Entry 6SP6 (X-ray diffraction, 1.10 A resolution); this record covers chain A.

== Chain A ==
Name: Beta-lactamase
Source organism: Escherichia coli
Notes: EC 3.5.2.6
Reference sequence: A0A223A5J4 (A0A223A5J4_ECOLX); residues 27-288 here correspond to UniProt positions 11-272 (UniProt number = residue number - 16)
Sequence (262 residues; each row starts with the number of its first residue):
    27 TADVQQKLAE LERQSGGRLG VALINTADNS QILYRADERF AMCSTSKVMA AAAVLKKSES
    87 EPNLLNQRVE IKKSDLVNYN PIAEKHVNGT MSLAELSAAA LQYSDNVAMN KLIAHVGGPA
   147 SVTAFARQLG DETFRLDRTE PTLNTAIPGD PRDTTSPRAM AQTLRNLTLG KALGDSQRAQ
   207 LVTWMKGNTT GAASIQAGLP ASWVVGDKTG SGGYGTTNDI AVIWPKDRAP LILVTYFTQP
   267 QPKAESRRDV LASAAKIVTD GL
Glycans and other covalent adducts: Taniborbactam (KJK) linked to Ser-70
Small-molecule neighbours: Taniborbactam (KJK; (3R)-3-[2-[4-(2-azanylethylamino)cyclohexyl]ethanoylamino]-2-oxidanyl-3,4-dihydro-1,2-benzoxaborinine-8-carboxylic acid): Cys-69, Lys-73, Asn-104, Tyr-105, Ser-130, Asn-132, Glu-166, Asn-170, Thr-216, Lys-234, Thr-235, Gly-236, Ser-237, Gly-238, Arg-274
From the paper describing this entry:
  - binding site for Taniborbactam: Ser-70, Asn-104, Asn-132, Thr-235, Ser-237
  - catalytic residues: Ser-70

== Overview ==
Covalently linked Taniborbactam: at Ser-70. The paper reports the catalytic residue Ser-70; a binding site for
Taniborbactam at Ser-70, Asn-104 and Asn-132 among others.
Chain A is Beta-lactamase (Escherichia coli); the structure, Ultra-high Resolution Crystal Structure of the
CTX-M-15 Extended-Spectrum beta-Lactamase in Complex with Taniborbactam (VNRX-5133), was determined by X-ray
diffraction, deposited together with 6SP7.
